Entry 8BYW (X-ray diffraction, 1.59 A resolution); this record covers chains A and C.

Chain A (and C):
Protein: Ureidoacrylate amidohydrolase RutB
From: Escherichia coli (strain K12)
Notes: EC 3.5.1.110; chain C of this document is another copy of the same molecule, construct and numbering; everything in this record applies to it too
Reference sequence: C9QZ65 (RUTB_ECOD1); residue numbers follow UniProt; this construct covers 1-230
Sequence (230 residues; row label = number of the first residue in the row):
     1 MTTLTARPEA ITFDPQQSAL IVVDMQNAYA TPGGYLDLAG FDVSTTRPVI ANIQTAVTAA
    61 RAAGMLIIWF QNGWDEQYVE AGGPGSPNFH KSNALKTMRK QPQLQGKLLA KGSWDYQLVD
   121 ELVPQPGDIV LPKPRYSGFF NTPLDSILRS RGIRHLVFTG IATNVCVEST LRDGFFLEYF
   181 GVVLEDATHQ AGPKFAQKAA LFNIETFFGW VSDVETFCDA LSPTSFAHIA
Unresolved in the structure: 1, 224-230

How chain A and chain C interact:
Pairs across the interface (101):
  Pro-8(A) / Lys-91(C)
  Pro-8(A) / Lys-96(C)
  Glu-9(A) / Lys-96(C)  salt bridge
  Phe-41(A) / Thr-206(C)
  Gly-85(A) / Arg-154(C)  hydrogen bond (backbone-side chain)
  Gly-85(A) / Phe-180(C)
  Ser-86(A) / Glu-178(C)  hydrogen bond
  Ser-86(A) / Phe-180(C)
  Pro-87(A) / Phe-175(C)
  Pro-87(A) / Glu-178(C)
  Pro-87(A) / Tyr-179(C)
  Pro-87(A) / Phe-180(C)
  Asn-88(A) / Phe-175(C)
  His-90(A) / Phe-180(C)
  His-90(A) / Trp-210(C)
  Lys-91(A) / Pro-8(C)
  Lys-91(A) / Phe-175(C)
  Lys-91(A) / Glu-205(C)  hydrogen bond (side chain-backbone)
  Lys-91(A) / Thr-206(C)
  Lys-91(A) / Phe-207(C)
  Lys-91(A) / Phe-208(C)
  Lys-91(A) / Gly-209(C)  hydrogen bond (side chain-backbone)
  Lys-91(A) / Trp-210(C)
  Asn-93(A) / Thr-206(C)  hydrogen bond (side chain-backbone)
  Asn-93(A) / Phe-207(C)
  Lys-96(A) / Pro-8(C)
  Lys-96(A) / Glu-9(C)  salt bridge
  Arg-135(A) / Phe-176(C)
  Arg-135(A) / Glu-178(C)  salt bridge
  Tyr-136(A) / Phe-175(C)  hydrophobic
  Tyr-136(A) / Phe-176(C)
  Tyr-136(A) / Phe-207(C)  hydrogen bond (side chain-backbone)
  Tyr-136(A) / Phe-208(C)  hydrophobic
  Ser-137(A) / Phe-176(C)
  Phe-140(A) / Asp-173(C)
  Phe-140(A) / Phe-176(C)  hydrophobic
  Phe-140(A) / Leu-177(C)  hydrophobic
  Arg-154(A) / Gly-85(C)  hydrogen bond (side chain-backbone)
  Asn-164(A) / Arg-172(C)  hydrogen bond (backbone-side chain)
  Asn-164(A) / Asn-203(C)  hydrogen bond
  Asn-164(A) / Phe-207(C)
  Val-165(A) / Arg-172(C)
  Val-165(A) / Phe-207(C)  hydrophobic
  Glu-168(A) / Arg-172(C)  salt bridge
  Ser-169(A) / Arg-172(C)  hydrogen bond
  Ser-169(A) / Phe-176(C)
  Ser-169(A) / Phe-208(C)
  Arg-172(A) / Asn-164(C)  hydrogen bond (side chain-backbone)
  Arg-172(A) / Val-165(C)
  Arg-172(A) / Glu-168(C)  salt bridge
  Arg-172(A) / Ser-169(C)  hydrogen bond
  Asp-173(A) / Phe-140(C)
  Asp-173(A) / Asp-173(C)
  Asp-173(A) / Phe-176(C)
  Phe-175(A) / Pro-87(C)
  Phe-175(A) / Asn-88(C)
  Phe-175(A) / Tyr-136(C)  hydrophobic
  Phe-176(A) / Arg-135(C)
  Phe-176(A) / Tyr-136(C)
  Phe-176(A) / Ser-137(C)
  Phe-176(A) / Phe-140(C)  hydrophobic
  Phe-176(A) / Ser-169(C)
  Phe-176(A) / Asp-173(C)
  Leu-177(A) / Phe-140(C)  hydrophobic
  Glu-178(A) / Ser-86(C)  hydrogen bond
  Glu-178(A) / Pro-87(C)
  Glu-178(A) / Arg-135(C)  salt bridge
  Tyr-179(A) / Pro-87(C)
  Phe-180(A) / Pro-84(C)
  Phe-180(A) / Gly-85(C)
  Phe-180(A) / Ser-86(C)
  Phe-180(A) / Pro-87(C)
  Phe-180(A) / His-90(C)
  Ala-191(A) / Phe-202(C)
  Ala-191(A) / Phe-207(C)
  Gly-192(A) / Phe-202(C)
  Pro-193(A) / Phe-202(C)
  Phe-195(A) / Lys-198(C)
  Phe-195(A) / Ala-199(C)  hydrophobic
  Lys-198(A) / Phe-195(C)
  Ala-199(A) / Phe-195(C)  hydrophobic
  Ala-199(A) / Ala-199(C)  hydrophobic
  Phe-202(A) / Ala-191(C)
  Phe-202(A) / Gly-192(C)
  Phe-202(A) / Pro-193(C)
  Asn-203(A) / Asn-164(C)  hydrogen bond
  Glu-205(A) / Lys-91(C)  hydrogen bond (backbone-side chain)
  Thr-206(A) / Lys-91(C)
  Thr-206(A) / Asn-93(C)  hydrogen bond (backbone-side chain)
  Phe-207(A) / Lys-91(C)
  Phe-207(A) / Asn-93(C)
  Phe-207(A) / Tyr-136(C)  hydrogen bond (backbone-side chain)
  Phe-207(A) / Asn-164(C)
  Phe-207(A) / Val-165(C)  hydrophobic
  Phe-207(A) / Ala-191(C)
  Phe-208(A) / Lys-91(C)
  Phe-208(A) / Tyr-136(C)  hydrophobic
  Phe-208(A) / Ser-169(C)
  Gly-209(A) / Lys-91(C)  hydrogen bond (backbone-side chain)
  Trp-210(A) / His-90(C)
  Trp-210(A) / Lys-91(C)
Interface residues without a listed pair, chain A (44 interface residues in all): Pro-84, Ile-204
Interface residues without a listed pair, chain C (44 interface residues in all): Phe-41, Ile-204

Summary:
The chain A/chain C interface involves 44 residues from each chain; the contacts include 18 hydrogen bonds and
6 salt bridges. Polar pairs include Glu-9(A)/Lys-96(C), Arg-135(A)/Glu-178(C) and Glu-168(A)/Arg-172(C).
Both chains are Ureidoacrylate amidohydrolase RutB (Escherichia coli (strain K12)). Entry 8BYW (Rut B
structure) was determined by X-ray diffraction together with 8BKD, 8BLL and 8BLM from the same study.
